PDB entry 1TBR | X-ray diffraction, 2.60 A resolution | chains K and S of the 6 polymer chains in the assembly

# Chain K
Name: Thrombin
From: Bos taurus
Notes: EC 3.4.21.5
UniProtKB: P00735 (THRB_BOVIN); the construct lacks a stretch of the UniProt sequence, so the offset changes along the chain: 16-37 = UniProt 367-388; 38-60 = UniProt 390-412; 61-77 = UniProt 422-438; 78-97 = UniProt 440-459; 7 more segments
Sequence (259 residues; numbered 16 to 247 plus 28 insertion-coded residues; 1 number in that range is skipped by the numbering (no residue carries it; nothing is unmodelled there); the number before each row is that of its first residue; a row labelled like 60A-60I holds insertion residues (60A, then the next letters in order)):
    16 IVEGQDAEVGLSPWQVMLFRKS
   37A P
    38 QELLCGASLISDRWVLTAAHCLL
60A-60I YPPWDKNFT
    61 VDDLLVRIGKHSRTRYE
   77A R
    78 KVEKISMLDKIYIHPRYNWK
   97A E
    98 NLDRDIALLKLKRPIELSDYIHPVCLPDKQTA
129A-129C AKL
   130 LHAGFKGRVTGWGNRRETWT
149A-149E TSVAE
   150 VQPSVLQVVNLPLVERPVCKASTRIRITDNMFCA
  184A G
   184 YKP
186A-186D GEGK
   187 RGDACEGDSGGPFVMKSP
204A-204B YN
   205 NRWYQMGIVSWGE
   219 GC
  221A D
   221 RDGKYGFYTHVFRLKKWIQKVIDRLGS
Disulfides: Cys-42/Cys-58, Cys-168/Cys-182, Cys-191/Cys-220
Swiss-Prot annotation at these positions:
  - region: Ala-183 to Val-200 (High affinity receptor-binding region which is also known as the TP508 peptide)
  - active site (Charge relay system): His-57, Asp-102, Ser-195
  - glycosylation: Asn-60G (N-linked (GlcNAc...) asparagine)

# Chain S
Name: Rhodniin
From: Rhodnius prolixus
UniProtKB: Q06684 (THBI_RHOPR); numbering as in UniProt (aligned over 1-103)
Sequence (103 residues; each row starts with the number of its first residue):
     1 EGGEPCACPHALHRVCGSDGETYSNPCTLNCAKFNGKPELVKVHDGPCEP
    51 DEDEDVCQECDGDEYKPVCGSDDITYDNNCRLECASISSSPGVELKHEGP
   101 CRT
Disulfides: Cys-6/Cys-31, Cys-8/Cys-27, Cys-16/Cys-48, Cys-57/Cys-84, Cys-60/Cys-80, Cys-69/Cys-101
Swiss-Prot annotation at these positions:
  - site: His-10, Ala-11 (Reactive bond)

# How chain K and chain S interact
Residue-residue contacts (79; chain K residue first):
  Phe-34(K) / Ile-87(S)
  Lys-36(K) / Pro-91(S)
  Gln-38(K) / Ile-87(S)
  Gln-38(K) / Ser-88(S)
  Gln-38(K) / Pro-91(S)
  Glu-39(K) / Arg-14(S)  salt bridge
  Leu-40(K) / Leu-12(S)
  Leu-41(K) / Leu-12(S)  hydrogen bond (backbone-backbone)
  Cys-42(K) / Ala-11(S)  hydrophobic
  His-57(K) / Pro-9(S)
  His-57(K) / His-10(S)
  His-57(K) / Ala-11(S)
  Trp-60D(K) / Pro-9(S)  hydrophobic
  Trp-60D(K) / Asn-25(S)
  Trp-60D(K) / Pro-26(S)
  Trp-60D(K) / Cys-27(S)
  Lys-60F(K) / His-13(S)
  Leu-65(K) / Ser-86(S)
  Leu-65(K) / Ile-87(S)  hydrophobic
  Leu-65(K) / Gly-92(S)
  Arg-67(K) / Ile-87(S)
  Thr-74(K) / Val-56(S)
  Arg-75(K) / Val-56(S)
  Arg-75(K) / Gln-58(S)
  Arg-75(K) / Glu-59(S)  salt bridge
  Tyr-76(K) / Val-56(S)  hydrogen bond (backbone-backbone)
  Tyr-76(K) / Glu-59(S)
  Tyr-76(K) / Glu-83(S)
  Tyr-76(K) / Cys-84(S)  hydrophobic
  Glu-77(K) / Glu-59(S)
  Arg-77A(K) / Glu-59(S)  hydrogen bond (side chain-backbone)
  Arg-77A(K) / Cys-60(S)
  Arg-77A(K) / Asp-63(S)  salt bridge
  Arg-77A(K) / Cys-80(S)  hydrogen bond
  Ile-82(K) / Glu-83(S)
  Ile-82(K) / Ser-86(S)
  Ile-82(K) / Ile-87(S)  hydrophobic
  Leu-99(K) / Pro-9(S)  hydrophobic
  Asn-143(K) / Ser-24(S)  hydrogen bond
  Trp-148(K) / Leu-12(S)  hydrophobic
  Trp-148(K) / Arg-14(S)
  Trp-148(K) / Glu-21(S)
  Trp-148(K) / Thr-22(S)
  Trp-148(K) / Ser-24(S)
  Thr-149(K) / Glu-21(S)
  Thr-149A(K) / Glu-21(S)  hydrogen bond
  Gln-151(K) / Arg-14(S)
  Gln-151(K) / Asp-51(S)
  Arg-173(K) / Gly-2(S)
  Arg-173(K) / Glu-4(S)
  Ile-174(K) / Ala-7(S)  hydrophobic
  Ala-190(K) / His-10(S)
  Cys-191(K) / His-10(S)
  Glu-192(K) / His-10(S)  salt bridge
  Glu-192(K) / Leu-12(S)
  Glu-192(K) / Ser-24(S)
  Glu-192(K) / Asn-25(S)
  Gly-193(K) / His-10(S)  hydrogen bond (backbone-backbone)
  Gly-193(K) / Leu-12(S)
  Asp-194(K) / His-10(S)  hydrogen bond (backbone-backbone)
  Ser-195(K) / His-10(S)  hydrogen bond (side chain-backbone)
  Ser-195(K) / Ala-11(S)  hydrogen bond (side chain-backbone)
  Ser-214(K) / Pro-9(S)
  Ser-214(K) / His-10(S)  hydrogen bond (backbone-backbone)
  Trp-215(K) / Ala-7(S)  hydrophobic
  Trp-215(K) / Cys-8(S)
  Trp-215(K) / Pro-9(S)  hydrophobic
  Trp-215(K) / His-10(S)
  Gly-216(K) / Cys-6(S)
  Gly-216(K) / Ala-7(S)
  Gly-216(K) / Cys-8(S)  hydrogen bond (backbone-backbone)
  Gly-216(K) / His-10(S)
  Glu-217(K) / Gly-2(S)
  Glu-217(K) / Gly-3(S)
  Glu-217(K) / Cys-6(S)
  Glu-217(K) / Ala-7(S)
  Gly-219(K) / Cys-6(S)  hydrogen bond (backbone-backbone)
  Gly-219(K) / His-10(S)
  Lys-224(K) / Gly-2(S)  hydrogen bond (side chain-backbone)
Interface residues without a listed pair, chain K (43 interface residues in all): Arg-35, Tyr-60A, Val-213, Cys-220, Arg-221
Interface residues without a listed pair, chain S (37 interface residues in all): Glu-1, Tyr-23, Thr-28, Glu-54, Asp-55

# Summary
Chain K and chain S form an interface of 43 and 37 residues respectively; the contacts include 14 hydrogen
bonds and 4 salt bridges. Polar contacts include Glu-39(K)/Arg-14(S), Arg-75(K)/Glu-59(S) and
Arg-77A(K)/Asp-63(S). UniProt lists 3 active-site residues on chain K.
Here chain K is Thrombin (Bos taurus) and chain S is Rhodniin (Rhodnius prolixus). Entry 1TBR (Crystal
structure of insect derived double domain kazal inhibitor rhodniin in complex with thrombin) was determined by
X-ray diffraction together with 1TBQ from the same study.
